Entry 8A9I (X-ray diffraction, 2.87 A resolution); this record covers chain A.

# Chain A
Name: Phosphatidylinositol 4-phosphate 3-kinase C2 domain-containing subunit alpha
Source organism: Mus musculus
Notes: EC 2.7.1.137, 2.7.1.153, 2.7.1.154
Reference sequence: Q61194 (P3C2A_MOUSE); the construct has insertions or renumbered stretches relative to UniProt, so the offset changes along the chain: 1-157 = UniProt 375-531; 271-275 = UniProt 545-549; 284-1018 = UniProt 666-1400
Sequence (910 residues; each row starts with the number of its first residue; note: 108 numbers in that range are skipped by the numbering (no residue carries them; nothing is unmodelled there)):
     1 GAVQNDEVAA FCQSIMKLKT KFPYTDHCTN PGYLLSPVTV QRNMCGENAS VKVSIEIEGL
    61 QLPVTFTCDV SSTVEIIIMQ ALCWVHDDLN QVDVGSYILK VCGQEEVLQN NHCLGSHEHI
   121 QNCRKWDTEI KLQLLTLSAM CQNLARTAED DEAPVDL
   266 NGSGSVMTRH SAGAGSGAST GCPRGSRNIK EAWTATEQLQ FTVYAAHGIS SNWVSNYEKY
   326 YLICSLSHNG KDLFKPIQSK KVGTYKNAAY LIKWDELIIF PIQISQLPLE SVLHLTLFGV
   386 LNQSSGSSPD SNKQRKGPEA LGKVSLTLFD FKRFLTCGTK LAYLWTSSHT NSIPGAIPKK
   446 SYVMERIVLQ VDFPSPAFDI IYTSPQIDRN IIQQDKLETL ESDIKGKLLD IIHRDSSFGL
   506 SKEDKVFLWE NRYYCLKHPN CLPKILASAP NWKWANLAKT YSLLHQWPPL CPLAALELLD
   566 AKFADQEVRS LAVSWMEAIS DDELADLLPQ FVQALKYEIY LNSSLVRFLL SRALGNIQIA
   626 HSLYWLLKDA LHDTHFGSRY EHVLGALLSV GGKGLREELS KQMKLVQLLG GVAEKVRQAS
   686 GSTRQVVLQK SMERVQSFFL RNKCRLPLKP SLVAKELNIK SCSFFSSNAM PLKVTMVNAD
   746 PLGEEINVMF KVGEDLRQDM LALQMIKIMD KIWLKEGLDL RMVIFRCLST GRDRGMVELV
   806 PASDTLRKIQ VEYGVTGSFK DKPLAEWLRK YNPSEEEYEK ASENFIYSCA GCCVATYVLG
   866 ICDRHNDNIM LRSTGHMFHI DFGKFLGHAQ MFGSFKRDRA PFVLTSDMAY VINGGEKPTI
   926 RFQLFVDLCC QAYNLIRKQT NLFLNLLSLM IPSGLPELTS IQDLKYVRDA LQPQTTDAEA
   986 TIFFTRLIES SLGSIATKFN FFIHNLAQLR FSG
Not modelled in the structure: 1, 43-48, 266-291, 389-401, 432-449, 478-480, 822-823, 898-904, 1007-1018
Sequence notes: engineered mutation Gly1 (Phe375 in Q61194), Ala2 (Glu376 in Q61194), Ala427 (Leu809 in Q61194); linker (267-270, 276-283); conflict Gly286 (Ala668 in Q61194), Ala353 (Phe735 in Q61194), Ala354 (Phe736 in Q61194)
Ligand contacts: PITCOIN1 (TSW; 2-[4-oxidanylidene-3-(2-phenylethyl)pteridin-2-yl]sulfanyl-N-(1,3-thiazol-2-yl)ethanamide): Phe730, Ser731, Ser732, Lys738, Asn752, Met754, Phe790, Val802, Glu803, Leu804, Val805, Pro806, Ala807, Ser808, Thr810, Lys813, Met875, Phe883, Ile885
Reported in the primary citation:
  - binding site for PITCOIN1: Phe730, Lys738, Asn752, Met754, Phe790, Leu804, Val805, Ser808, Met875, Ile885
  - specificity-determining residues: Ser731, Asn752, Leu804 (by similarity / conservation)

# Overview
Bound to chain A: PITCOIN1. The paper reports a binding site for PITCOIN1 at Phe730, Lys738 and Asn752 among
others; specificity determinants Ser731, Asn752 and Leu804.
Chain A is Phosphatidylinositol 4-phosphate 3-kinase C2 domain-containing subunit alpha (Mus musculus); the
structure, PI3KC2a core in complex with PITCOIN1, was determined by X-ray diffraction (same publication as
7Z74 and 7Z75).
